3N7N - chains C and D of the 6 polymer chains in the assembly; structure by X-ray diffraction, 3.90 A resolution.

# Chain C (and D)
Protein: Monopolin complex subunit CSM1
Source organism: Saccharomyces cerevisiae
Notes: chain D of this document is another copy of the same molecule, construct and numbering; everything in this record applies to it too
UniProtKB: P25651 (CSM1_YEAST); numbering as in UniProt (aligned over 1-190)
Sequence (190 residues; numbered 1 to 190; the number before each row is that of its first residue):
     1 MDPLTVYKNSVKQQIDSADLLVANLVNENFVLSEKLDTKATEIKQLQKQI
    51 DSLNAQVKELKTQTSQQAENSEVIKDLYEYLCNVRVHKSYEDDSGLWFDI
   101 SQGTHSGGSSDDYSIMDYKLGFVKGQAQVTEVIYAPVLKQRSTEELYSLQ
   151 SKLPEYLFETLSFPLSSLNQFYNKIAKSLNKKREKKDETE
Disordered / not traced: 1-7, 106-114, 124-128, 180-190 (chain D: 1-2, 102-114, 124-129, 180-190)
Reported in the primary citation:
  - mutagenesis - Y156E, L161D, L161K: decreased binding to Dsn1
  - mutagenesis - Y156E, L161D, L161K: decreased binding to Mif2
  - mutagenesis - Y156E, L161D, L161K: unchanged binding to Mam1
  - mutagenesis - K174E: decreased binding to Tof2
  - mutagenesis - Y156E, L161D: decreased localization to Lrs4

# Interface between chain C and chain D
Contacting residue pairs (54):
  Val11(C) with Val11(D), hydrophobic; Ile15(D), hydrophobic
  Gln14(C) with Ile15(D); Asp19(D), hydrogen bond
  Ile15(C) with Ile15(D), hydrophobic
  Ala18(C) with Asp19(D); Val22(D)
  Leu21(C) with Val22(D), hydrophobic
  Val22(C) with Val22(D), hydrophobic
  Leu25(C) with Val22(D); Leu25(D); Val26(D)
  Glu28(C) with Asn29(D), hydrogen bond
  Asn29(C) with Glu28(D), hydrogen bond; Leu32(D)
  Leu32(C) with Asn29(D); Leu32(D), hydrophobic; Leu36(D)
  Lys35(C) with Leu36(D)
  Leu36(C) with Lys35(D); Leu36(D), hydrophobic
  Glu42(C) with Ile43(D)
  Ile43(C) with Glu42(D); Leu46(D)
  Leu46(C) with Ile43(D); Leu46(D), hydrophobic; Ile50(D)
  Gln49(C) with Ile50(D)
  Ile50(C) with Gln49(D); Ile50(D), hydrophobic
  Leu53(C) with Leu53(D), hydrophobic; Asn54(D)
  Asn54(C) with Leu53(D)
  Gln56(C) with Val57(D)
  Val57(C) with Val57(D), hydrophobic
  Leu60(C) with Leu60(D)
  Thr64(C) with Leu60(D); Thr64(D); Gln67(D), hydrogen bond (backbone-side chain)
  Gln67(C) with Thr64(D), hydrogen bond; Gln67(D), hydrogen bond; Ala68(D)
  Ala68(C) with Gln67(D)
  Ser71(C) with Ser71(D), hydrogen bond
  Tyr78(C) with Tyr78(D), hydrophobic
  Tyr80(C) with Leu165(D), hydrophobic
  Leu81(C) with Leu168(D), hydrophobic; Asn169(D), hydrogen bond (backbone-side chain); Tyr172(D), hydrophobic
  Asn83(C) with Asn169(D)
  Val84(C) with Tyr78(D)
  Leu168(C) with Leu81(D), hydrophobic
  Asn169(C) with Leu81(D)
  Lys177(C) with Lys177(D)
Other interface residues (no listed pair), chain C (40 interface residues in all): Gln47, Lys61, Cys82, Val86, Phe98, Tyr172
Other interface residues (no listed pair), chain D (37 interface residues in all): Gln47, Gln56, Lys61, Gln63, Leu77, Cys82

# Summary
The interface between chain C and chain D involves 40 residues on one side and 37 on the other; the contacts
include 8 hydrogen bonds. Among the polar pairs are Gln14(C)-Asp19(D), Glu28(C)-Asn29(D) and
Thr64(C)-Gln67(D). The paper reports that Y156E, L161D and L161K of chain C reduce binding to Dsn1; Y156E,
L161D and L161K of chain C reduce binding to Mif2.
Both chains are Monopolin complex subunit CSM1 (Saccharomyces cerevisiae). Entry 3N7N (Structure of Csm1/Lrs4
complex) was determined by X-ray diffraction, deposited together with 3N4R, 3N4S and 3N4X.
